PDB entry 5QZD | X-ray diffraction, 1.59 A resolution | chains A and B

Chain A:
Protein: Pre-mRNA-splicing factor 8
Source organism: Saccharomyces cerevisiae (strain ATCC 204508 / S288c)
Notes: fragment: yPrp8 RNaseH
Reference sequence: P33334 (PRP8_YEAST); residue numbers follow UniProt; this construct covers 1836-2090
Amino-acid sequence (258 residues; row label = number of the first residue in the row):
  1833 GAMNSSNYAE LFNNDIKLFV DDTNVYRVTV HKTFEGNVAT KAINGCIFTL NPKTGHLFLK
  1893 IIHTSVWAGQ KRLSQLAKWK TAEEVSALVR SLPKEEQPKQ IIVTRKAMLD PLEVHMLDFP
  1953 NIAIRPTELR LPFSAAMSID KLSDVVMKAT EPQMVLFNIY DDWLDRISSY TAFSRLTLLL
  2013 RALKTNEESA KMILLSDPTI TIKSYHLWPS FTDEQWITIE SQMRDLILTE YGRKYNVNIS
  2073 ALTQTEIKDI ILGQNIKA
Disordered / not traced: 2070-2090
Construct notes: expression tag (1833-1835)
UniProt features mapped onto this chain:
  - mutagenesis: Asp1853 (D1853A: Alters protein folding. Severely impaired growth. Strongly reduced growth at 35 degrees Celsius; when associated with A-1854; D1853N: Reduced growth at 30 degrees Celsius ...), Asp1854 (D1854A: Reduced growth at 30 degrees Celsius. Strongly reduced growth at 16 degrees Celsius. Strongly reduced growth at 35 degrees Celsius; when associated with A-1853 ...), Thr1855 (T1855A: Reduced growth at 30 degrees Celsius. Strongly reduced growth at 16 degrees Celsius), Thr1936 (T1936A: Reduced growth at 30 degrees Celsius. Strongly reduced growth at 16 degrees Celsius), Arg1937 (R1937K: Severely impaired growth. Reduced growth at 30 degrees Celsius. Strongly reduced growth at 16 degrees Celsius)

Chain B:
Protein: A1 cistron-splicing factor AAR2
Source organism: Saccharomyces cerevisiae (strain ATCC 204508 / S288c)
Notes: fragment: GAMA - Aar2(1-152) - SSSSS - Aar2(171-317); engineered mutation(s): L153_D170delinsSSSSS
Reference sequence: P32357 (AAR2_YEAST); residue numbers follow UniProt; this construct covers 1-152, 171-317
Amino-acid sequence (308 residues; row label = number of the first residue in the row; note: 13 numbers in that range are skipped by the numbering (no residue carries them; nothing is unmodelled there); numbers below 1 keep their minus sign (Gly-3 is residue -3)):
    -3 GAMAMNTVPF TSAPIEVTIG IDQYSFNVKE NQPFHGIKDI PIGHVHVIHF QHADNSSMRY
    57 GYWFDCRMGN FYIQYDPKDG LYKMMEERDG AKFENIVHNF KERQMMVSYP KIDEDDTWYN
   117 LTEFVQMDKI RKIVRKDENQ FSYVDSSMTT VQENEL
   166 SSSSSDPAHS LNYTVINFKS REAIRPGHEM EDFLDKSYYL NTVMLQGIFK NSSNYFGELQ
   226 FAFLNAMFFG NYGSSLQWHA MIELICSSAT VPKHMLDKLD EILYYQIKTL PEQYSDILLN
   286 ERVWNICLYS SFQKNSLHNT EKIMENKYPE LL
Disordered / not traced: -3 to 0, 166-169
Construct notes: expression tag (-3 to 0); linker (166-170)
UniProt features mapped onto this chain:
  - region: Leu261 to Ile282 (Leucine-zipper)
  - modified residue: Ser253 (Phosphoserine), Thr274 (Phosphothreonine)
  - mutagenesis: Ser253 (S253A: No effect on interaction with PRP8; S253D/E: Disrupts interaction with PRP8)

Interface between chain A and chain B:
Residue-residue contacts - 17 pairs, chain A then chain B:
  Gln1907(A) with Met195(B); Leu199(B)
  Leu1908(A) with Met195(B), hydrophobic
  Trp1911(A) with Glu194(B); Met195(B); Phe198(B), hydrophobic
  Asp1942(A) with Lys184(B), salt bridge; Phe198(B)
  Glu1945(A) with Lys184(B), salt bridge
  Val1946(A) with Ile189(B), hydrophobic; Glu194(B); Phe198(B), hydrophobic
  His1947(A) with Glu194(B)
  Leu1949(A) with Lys184(B); Ser185(B); Arg186(B)
  Asp1950(A) with Arg186(B), salt bridge

Summary:
9 residues of chain A face 8 of chain B across their interface; the contacts include 3 salt bridges. Polar
contacts include Asp1942(A)-Lys184(B), Glu1945(A)-Lys184(B) and Asp1950(A)-Arg186(B). From UniProt: 5
mutagenesis sites on chain A; one mutagenesis site on chain B.
Here chain A is Pre-mRNA-splicing factor 8 and chain B is A1 cistron-splicing factor AAR2, both from
Saccharomyces cerevisiae (strain ATCC 204508 / S288c). Entry 5QZD (PanDDA analysis group deposition --
Auto-refined data of Aar2/RNaseH for ground state model 28) was determined by X-ray diffraction, deposited
together with 5QY1, 5QY2, 5QY3, 5QY4, 5QY5, 5QY6 and 128 further entries.
